6RUZ - chains A and B; structure by X-ray diffraction, 2.90 A resolution.

[Chain A (and B)]
Protein: NADH oxidase
From: Thermus thermophilus
Notes: EC 1.6.-.-; chain B of this document is another copy of the same molecule, construct and numbering; everything in this record applies to it too
UniProtKB: Q72HK3 (Q72HK3_THET2); numbering as in UniProt (aligned over 1-443)
Chain sequence (443 residues; row label = number of the first residue in the row):
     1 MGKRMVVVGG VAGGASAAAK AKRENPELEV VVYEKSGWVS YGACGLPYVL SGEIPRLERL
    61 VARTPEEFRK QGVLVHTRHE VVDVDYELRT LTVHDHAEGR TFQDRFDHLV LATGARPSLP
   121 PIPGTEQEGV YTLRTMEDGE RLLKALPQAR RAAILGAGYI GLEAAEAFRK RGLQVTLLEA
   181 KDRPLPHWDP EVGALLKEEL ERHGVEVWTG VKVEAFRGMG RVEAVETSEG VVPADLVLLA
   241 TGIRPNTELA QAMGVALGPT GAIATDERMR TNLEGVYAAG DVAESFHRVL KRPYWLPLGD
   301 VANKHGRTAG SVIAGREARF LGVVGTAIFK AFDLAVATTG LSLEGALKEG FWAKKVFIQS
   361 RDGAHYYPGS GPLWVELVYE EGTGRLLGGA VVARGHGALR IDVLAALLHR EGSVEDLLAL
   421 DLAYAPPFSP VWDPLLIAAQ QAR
Covalently attached groups: coenzyme A (COA) linked to C44
Small-molecule neighbours:
  - coenzyme A (COA), molecule 1: V11, A12, A15, S16, A19, K20, R23, S40, Y41, G42, A43, A62, R63, F68, G299, N303, R307
  - coenzyme A (COA), molecule 2: I358, Q359, S360, Y424, V431, I437, Q441, A442
  - FAD (flavin-adenine dinucleotide), molecule 1: V8, G9, G10, V11, A12, G13, G14, Y33, E34, K35, S36, Y41, A43, L46, P47, H79, E80, V81, A112, T113, G114, A115, L133, R134, Y159, I160, E163, N246, L249, A279, G280, D281, V282, P297, L298, G299, D300, A302, I328
  - FAD, molecule 2: Y424, A425, P426

[Interface between chain A and chain B]
Pairs across the interface (105; chain A residue first):
  C44(A) with Y424(B), hydrophobic; P426(B), hydrophobic
  G45(A) with Y366(B)
  Y48(A) with Y367(B), hydrophobic; P427(B)
  E53(A) with P368(B)
  I54(A) with Y366(B), hydrophobic; P368(B)
  R59(A) with H365(B); Y366(B)
  L60(A) with Y366(B), hydrophobic
  V61(A) with H365(B)
  G299(A) with V431(B)
  D300(A) with D421(B); L422(B); Y424(B); V431(B)
  N303(A) with V431(B); W432(B)
  K304(A) with L420(B); L422(B); W432(B)
  R307(A) with W432(B); Q441(B), hydrogen bond
  V323(A) with D421(B)
  V324(A) with D421(B), hydrogen bond (backbone-side chain)
  G325(A) with D421(B), hydrogen bond (backbone-side chain)
  T326(A) with D421(B), hydrogen bond (side chain-backbone); A423(B)
  I328(A) with A423(B), hydrophobic; Y424(B); A425(B); F428(B), hydrophobic
  K330(A) with F428(B)
  A335(A) with F428(B), hydrophobic
  H365(A) with R59(B); V61(B), hydrogen bond (side chain-backbone)
  Y366(A) with G42(B); C44(B); G45(B), hydrogen bond (side chain-backbone); I54(B), hydrophobic; R59(B); L60(B), hydrophobic
  Y367(A) with Y48(B), hydrophobic; K330(B)
  P368(A) with E53(B); I54(B)
  G395(A) with H396(B)
  H396(A) with G395(B); H396(B), hydrogen bond; F428(B)
  G397(A) with G397(B)
  L399(A) with R400(B)
  R400(A) with L399(B)
  D402(A) with V403(B); L422(B); A423(B), hydrogen bond (side chain-backbone); D433(B)
  V403(A) with D402(B); V403(B)
  A405(A) with D421(B)
  A406(A) with L420(B), hydrophobic
  H409(A) with A419(B), hydrogen bond (side chain-backbone); L420(B)
  R410(A) with R410(B)
  A419(A) with H409(B), hydrogen bond (backbone-side chain)
  L420(A) with K304(B); A406(B), hydrophobic; H409(B)
  D421(A) with D300(B); V323(B); V324(B), hydrogen bond (side chain-backbone); G325(B), hydrogen bond (side chain-backbone); T326(B), hydrogen bond (backbone-side chain); A405(B)
  L422(A) with D300(B); K304(B); T326(B); D402(B)
  A423(A) with T326(B); I328(B), hydrophobic; I401(B), hydrophobic; D402(B), hydrogen bond (backbone-side chain)
  Y424(A) with C44(B), hydrophobic; D300(B); I328(B)
  A425(A) with I328(B)
  P426(A) with C44(B), hydrophobic; G45(B)
  P427(A) with Y48(B)
  F428(A) with I328(B), hydrophobic; F329(B); K330(B); A335(B), hydrophobic; G395(B); H396(B)
  V431(A) with G299(B); D300(B); N303(B)
  W432(A) with N303(B), hydrogen bond; K304(B); R307(B)
  D433(A) with D402(B)
  L436(A) with K304(B)
  Q441(A) with R307(B)
Interface residues without a listed pair, chain A (57 interface residues in all): G42, A62, G322, A327, F329, D362, I401
Interface residues without a listed pair, chain B (59 interface residues in all): A62, L296, L321, G322, A327, D362, L436

[In short]
57 residues of chain A face 59 of chain B across their interface; the contacts include 15 hydrogen bonds.
Among the polar pairs are R307(A)-Q441(B), V324(A)-D421(B) and G325(A)-D421(B). Ligands of chain A:
flavin-adenine dinucleotide and coenzyme A. Coenzyme A is covalently linked to C44(A).
Chain A and chain B are both NADH oxidase (Thermus thermophilus); the structure, NADH-dependent Coenzyme A
Disulfide Reductase, was determined by X-ray diffraction (same publication as 6RVB and 6RVH).
